PDB entry 2JD6 | X-ray diffraction, 2.75 A resolution | chains 7 and I of the 24 polymer chains in the assembly

== Chain 7 (and I) ==
Protein: Ferritin homolog
Source organism: Pyrococcus furiosus
Notes: chain I of this document is another copy of the same molecule, construct and numbering; everything in this record applies to it too
Reference sequence: Q8U2T8 (Q8U2T8_PYRFU); numbering as in UniProt (aligned over 1-174)
Sequence (174 residues; numbered 1 to 174; the number before each row is that of its first residue):
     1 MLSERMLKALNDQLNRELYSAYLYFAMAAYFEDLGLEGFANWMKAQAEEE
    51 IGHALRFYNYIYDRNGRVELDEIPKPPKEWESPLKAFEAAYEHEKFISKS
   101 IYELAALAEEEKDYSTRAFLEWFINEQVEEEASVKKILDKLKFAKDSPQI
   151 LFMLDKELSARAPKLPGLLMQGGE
Disordered / not traced: 168-174
Ion coordination: Fe ion: Glu17, Glu50, His53

== Interface between chain 7 and chain I ==
Contacting residue pairs (11):
  Lys136(7) - Glu37(I)  salt bridge
  Phe143(7) - Pro148(I)  hydrophobic
  Phe143(7) - Leu151(I)  hydrophobic
  Phe143(7) - Phe152(I)  hydrophobic
  Ser147(7) - Gln149(I)  hydrogen bond
  Gln149(7) - Gln149(I)
  Ile150(7) - Pro148(I)  hydrophobic
  Ile150(7) - Gln149(I)
  Met153(7) - Gln149(I)
  Met153(7) - Phe152(I)  hydrophobic
  Glu157(7) - Phe152(I)
Also at the interface, not in a pair above, chain I (6 interface residues in all): Met153

== Summary ==
7 residues of chain 7 and 6 residues of chain I are in contact; the contacts include 1 hydrogen bond and 1
salt bridge. Polar contacts include Lys136(7)-Glu37(I) and Ser147(7)-Gln149(I). Glu17(7), Glu50(7) and
His53(7) coordinate a Fe ion ion.
Both chains are Ferritin homolog (Pyrococcus furiosus). Entry 2JD6 (Crystal Structure of the as isolated
Ferritin from the Hyperthermophilic Archaeal Anaerobe Pyrococcus furiosus) was determined by X-ray diffraction
(same publication as 2JD7).
